Entry 5NA4 (X-ray diffraction, 2.55 A resolution); this record covers chain A.

Chain A:
Name: NADH dehydrogenase-like protein SAOUHSC_00878
From: Staphylococcus aureus
Notes: EC 1.6.99.-
Reference sequence: Q2FZV7 (Y878_STAA8); residues 1-402 here = UniProt positions 1-402
Sequence (408 residues; row label = number of the first residue in the row; numbers below 1 keep their minus sign (His-5 is residue -5)):
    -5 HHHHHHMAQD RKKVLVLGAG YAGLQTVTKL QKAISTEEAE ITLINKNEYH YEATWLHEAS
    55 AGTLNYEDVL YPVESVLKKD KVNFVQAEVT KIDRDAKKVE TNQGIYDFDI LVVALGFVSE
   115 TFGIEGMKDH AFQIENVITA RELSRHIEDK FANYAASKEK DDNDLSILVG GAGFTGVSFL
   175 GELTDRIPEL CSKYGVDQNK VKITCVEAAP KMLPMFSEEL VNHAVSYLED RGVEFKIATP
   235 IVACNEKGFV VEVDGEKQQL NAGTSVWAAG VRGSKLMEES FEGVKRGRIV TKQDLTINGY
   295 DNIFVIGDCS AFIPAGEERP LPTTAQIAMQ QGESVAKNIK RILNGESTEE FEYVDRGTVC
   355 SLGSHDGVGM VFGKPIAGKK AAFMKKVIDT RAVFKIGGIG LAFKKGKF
Not modelled in the structure: -5 to 4
Sequence notes: expression tag (-5 to 0); engineered mutation Ser172 (Glu in Q2FZV7)
Ligand contacts: FAD (flavin-adenine dinucleotide): Gly12, Ala13, Gly14, Tyr15, Ala16, Gly17, Ile38, Asn39, Lys40, Asn41, Tyr45, Ala47, Thr48, Leu50, His51, Ala81, Glu82, Val83, Ala108, Leu109, Gly110, Phe111, Ile128, Phe168, Thr169, Leu270, Gly301, Asp302, Thr317, Thr318, Ala319, Gln320, Ala322, Thr352, Val353, Lys379
Curated features (UniProtKB/Swiss-Prot):
  - binding site (FAD): Gly12 to Ala16, Asn39, Lys40, Val83, Asp302, Ala319, Gln320, Lys379
Reported in the primary citation:
  - mutagenesis - E172S: decreased catalytic activity on DMN
  - conformationally variable residues: Lys379
  - catalytic residues: Asp179, Glu183, Lys379 (proposed by the authors, not directly observed)
  - catalytic residues: His51, Glu176 (from molecular simulation)

In short:
Bound to chain A: flavin-adenine dinucleotide. From UniProt: 12 FAD-binding residues. The paper reports
catalytic residues Asp179, Glu183 and Lys379 among others; E172S reduces catalytic activity on DMN.
Chain A is NADH dehydrogenase-like protein SAOUHSC_00878 (Staphylococcus aureus); the structure, NADH:quinone
oxidoreductase (NDH-II) from Staphylococcus aureus - E172S mutant, was determined by X-ray diffraction (same
publication as 5NA1).
